7P7A - chains E and D of the 5 polymer chains in the assembly; structure by electron microscopy, 4.76 A resolution (low resolution: residue-level contacts below are approximate; hydrogen-bond / salt-bridge calls are withheld).

[Chain E]
Name: Spike glycoprotein
Source organism: Severe acute respiratory syndrome coronavirus 2
UniProtKB: P0DTC2 (SPIKE_SARS2); numbering as in UniProt (aligned over 1-1208)
Sequence (1288 residues; numbered 1 to 1288; the number before each row is that of its first residue):
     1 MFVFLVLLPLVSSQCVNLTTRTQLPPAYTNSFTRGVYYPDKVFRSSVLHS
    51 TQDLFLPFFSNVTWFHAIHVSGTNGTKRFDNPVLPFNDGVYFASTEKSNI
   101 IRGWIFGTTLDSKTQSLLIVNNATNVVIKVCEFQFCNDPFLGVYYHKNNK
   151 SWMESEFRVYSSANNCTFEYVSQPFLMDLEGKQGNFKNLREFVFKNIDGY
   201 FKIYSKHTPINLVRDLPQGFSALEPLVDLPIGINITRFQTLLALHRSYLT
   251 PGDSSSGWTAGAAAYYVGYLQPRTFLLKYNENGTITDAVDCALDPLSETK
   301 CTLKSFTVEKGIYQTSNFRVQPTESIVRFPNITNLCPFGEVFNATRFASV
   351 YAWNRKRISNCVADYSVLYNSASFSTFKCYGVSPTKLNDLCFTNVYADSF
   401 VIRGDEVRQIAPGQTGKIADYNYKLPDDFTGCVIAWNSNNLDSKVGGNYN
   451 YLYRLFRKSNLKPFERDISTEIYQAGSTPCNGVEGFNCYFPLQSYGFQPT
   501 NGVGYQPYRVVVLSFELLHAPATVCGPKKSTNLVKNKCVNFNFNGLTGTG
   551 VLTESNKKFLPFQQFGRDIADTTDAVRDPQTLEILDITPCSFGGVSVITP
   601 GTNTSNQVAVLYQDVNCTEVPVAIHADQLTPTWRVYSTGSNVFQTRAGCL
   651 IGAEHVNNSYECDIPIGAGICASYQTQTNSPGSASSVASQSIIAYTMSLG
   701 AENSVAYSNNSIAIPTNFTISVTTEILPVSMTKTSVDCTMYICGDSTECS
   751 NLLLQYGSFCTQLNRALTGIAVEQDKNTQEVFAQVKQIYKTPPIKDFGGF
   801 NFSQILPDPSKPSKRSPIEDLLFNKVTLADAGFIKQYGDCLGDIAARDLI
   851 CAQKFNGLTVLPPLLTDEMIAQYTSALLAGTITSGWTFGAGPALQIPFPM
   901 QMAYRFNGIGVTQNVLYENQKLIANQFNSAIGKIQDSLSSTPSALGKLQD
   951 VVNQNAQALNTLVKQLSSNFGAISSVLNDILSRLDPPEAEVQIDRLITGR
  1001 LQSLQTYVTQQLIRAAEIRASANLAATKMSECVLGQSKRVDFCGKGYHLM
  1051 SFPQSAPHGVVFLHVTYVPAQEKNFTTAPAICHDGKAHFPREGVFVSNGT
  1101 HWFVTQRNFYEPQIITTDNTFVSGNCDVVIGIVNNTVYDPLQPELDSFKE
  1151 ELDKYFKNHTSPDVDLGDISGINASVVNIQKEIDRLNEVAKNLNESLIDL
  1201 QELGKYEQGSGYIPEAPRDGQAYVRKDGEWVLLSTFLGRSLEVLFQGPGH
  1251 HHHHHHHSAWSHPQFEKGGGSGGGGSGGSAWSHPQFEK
Disordered / not traced: 1-25, 67-78, 142-152, 175-185, 244-260, 677-690, 829-851, 1150-1288
Disulfide bonds: Cys131-Cys166, Cys291-Cys301, Cys336-Cys361, Cys379-Cys432, Cys391-Cys525, Cys480-Cys488, Cys538-Cys590, Cys617-Cys649, Cys662-Cys671, Cys738-Cys760, Cys743-Cys749, Cys1032-Cys1043, Cys1082-Cys1126
Glycans and other covalent adducts: N-acetylglucosamine (NAG) linked to Asn61, Asn165, Asn234, Asn282, Asn331, Asn343, Asn603, Asn616, Asn657, Asn709, Asn717, Asn801, Asn1074, Thr1100
Differences from the reference sequence: engineered mutation Gly682 (Arg in P0DTC2), Ser683 (Arg in P0DTC2), Ser685 (Arg in P0DTC2), Pro817 (Phe in P0DTC2), Pro892 (Ala in P0DTC2), Pro899 (Ala in P0DTC2), Pro942 (Ala in P0DTC2), Pro986 (Lys in P0DTC2), Pro987 (Val in P0DTC2); expression tag (1209-1288)
Swiss-Prot annotation at these positions:
  - region: Asn280 to Cys301 (Putative superantigen), Arg403 to Asp405 (Integrin-binding motif), Asn448 to Phe456 (Immunodominant HLA epitope recognized by the CD8+), Pro681, Ala684 (Putative superantigen), Ser816 to Tyr837 (Fusion peptide 1), Lys835 to Phe855 (Fusion peptide 2), Asp1163 to Glu1202 (Heptad repeat 2)
  - site: Arg815, Ser816 (Cleavage)
  - glycosylation: Asn17 (N-linked (GlcNAc...) (complex) asparagine), Asn61 (N-linked (GlcNAc...) (hybrid) asparagine), Asn74 (N-linked (GlcNAc...) (complex) asparagine), Asn122 (N-linked (GlcNAc...) (hybrid) asparagine), Asn149 (N-linked (GlcNAc...) (complex) asparagine), Asn165 (N-linked (GlcNAc...) (complex) asparagine), Asn234 (N-linked (GlcNAc...) (high mannose) asparagine), Asn282 (N-linked (GlcNAc...) (complex) asparagine), Thr323 (O-linked (GalNAc) threonine), Ser325 (O-linked (HexNAc...) serine), Asn331 (N-linked (GlcNAc...) (complex) asparagine), Asn343 (N-linked (GlcNAc...) (complex) asparagine), Asn603 (N-linked (GlcNAc...) (hybrid) asparagine), Asn616 (N-linked (GlcNAc...) (complex) asparagine), Asn657 (N-linked (GlcNAc...) (complex) asparagine), Thr676 (O-linked (GlcNAc...) threonine), Thr678 (O-linked (GlcNAc...) threonine), Asn709 (N-linked (GlcNAc...) (high mannose) asparagine), Asn717 (N-linked (GlcNAc...) (hybrid) asparagine), Asn801 (N-linked (GlcNAc...) (hybrid) asparagine) and 6 more in UniProt

[Chain D]
Name: sybody#68
Source organism: synthetic construct
Notes: antibody fragment or engineered binder
Sequence (124 residues; row label = number of the first residue in the row):
     1 QVQLVESGGGSVQAGGSLRLSCAASGSISSITYLGWFRQAPGKEREGVAA
    51 LITVNGHTYYADSVKGRFTVSLDNAKNTVYLQMNSLKPEDTALYYCAAAA
   101 WGYAWPLHQDDYWYWGQGTQVTVS
Disulfide bonds: Cys22-Cys96

[How chain E and chain D interact]
Pairs across the interface - 20 pairs, chain E then chain D:
  Leu368(E) with Tyr103(D)
  Tyr369(E) with Asn55(D); His57(D); Tyr103(D)
  Phe374(E) with Tyr59(D); Tyr103(D)
  Ser375(E) with Ala104(D); Trp105(D)
  Thr376(E) with Tyr103(D); Ala104(D); Trp105(D)
  Phe377(E) with Tyr103(D)
  Lys378(E) with Trp101(D)
  Cys379(E) with Trp101(D)
  Ser383(E) with Ala100(D)
  Arg408(E) with Ala104(D); Pro106(D); His108(D); Asp111(D)
  Tyr508(E) with Pro106(D)
Also at the interface, not in a pair above, chain E (14 interface residues in all): Asn370, Pro384, Thr385
Also at the interface, not in a pair above, chain D (14 interface residues in all): Thr32, Val54, Gly102
The authors on this interface:
  - hot spots on chain E (mutagenesis) - P384H: decreased binding to chain W

[In short]
Chain E and chain D each contribute 14 residues to their interface. Covalently linked N-acetylglucosamine: at
Asn61(E), Asn165(E), Asn234(E), Asn282(E), Asn331(E) and Asn343(E) and 8 more. From the paper: P384H of chain
E reduces binding to chain W.
Chain E is Spike glycoprotein (Severe acute respiratory syndrome coronavirus 2) and chain D is sybody#68
(synthetic construct); the structure, SARS-CoV-2 spike protein in complex with sybody#68 in a 2up/1flexible
conformation, was determined by electron microscopy (same publication as 7P77, 7P78, 7P79 and 7P7B).
